Entry 1VFT (X-ray diffraction, 2.30 A resolution); this record covers chains A and B.

# Chain A
Protein: alanine racemase
Organism: Streptomyces lavendulae
Notes: EC 5.1.1.1
Reference sequence: Q65YW7 (Q65YW7_STRLA); residue numbers follow UniProt; this construct covers 1-378
Chain sequence (386 residues; row label = number of the first residue in the row):
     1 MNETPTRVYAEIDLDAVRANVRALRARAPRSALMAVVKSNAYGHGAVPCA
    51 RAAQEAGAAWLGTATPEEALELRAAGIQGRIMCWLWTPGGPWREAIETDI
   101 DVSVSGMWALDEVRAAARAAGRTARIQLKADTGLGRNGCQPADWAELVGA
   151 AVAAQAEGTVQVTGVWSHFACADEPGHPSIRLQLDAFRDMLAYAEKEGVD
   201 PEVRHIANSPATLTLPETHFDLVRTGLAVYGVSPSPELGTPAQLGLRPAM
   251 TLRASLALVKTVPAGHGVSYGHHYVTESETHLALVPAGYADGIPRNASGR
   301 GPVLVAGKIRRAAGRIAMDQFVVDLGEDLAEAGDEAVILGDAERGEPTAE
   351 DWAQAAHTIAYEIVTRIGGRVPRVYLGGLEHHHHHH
Not modelled in the structure: 1-3, 386
Modified / non-standard residues: Lys129 (lysine nz-carboxylic acid; KCX)
Residues lining bound ligands:
  - DCS (D-[3-hydroxy-2-methyl-5-phosphonooxymethyl-pyridin-4-ylmethyl]-N,O-cycloserylamide), molecule 1: Val36, Lys38, Tyr42, Trp84, Lys129, Arg136, Trp166, His168, Asn208, Ser209, Pro210, Arg224, Thr225, Gly226, Leu227, Tyr361
  - DCS, molecule 2: Tyr270, Ala317, Met318, Asp319, Gln320

# Chain B
Protein: alanine racemase
Organism: Streptomyces lavendulae
Notes: EC 5.1.1.1
Reference sequence: Q65YW7 (Q65YW7_STRLA); residues 1001-1378 here correspond to UniProt positions 1-378 (UniProt number = residue number - 1000)
Chain sequence (386 residues; each row starts with the number of its first residue):
  1001 MNETPTRVYAEIDLDAVRANVRALRARAPRSALMAVVKSNAYGHGAVPCA
  1051 RAAQEAGAAWLGTATPEEALELRAAGIQGRIMCWLWTPGGPWREAIETDI
  1101 DVSVSGMWALDEVRAAARAAGRTARIQLKADTGLGRNGCQPADWAELVGA
  1151 AVAAQAEGTVQVTGVWSHFACADEPGHPSIRLQLDAFRDMLAYAEKEGVD
  1201 PEVRHIANSPATLTLPETHFDLVRTGLAVYGVSPSPELGTPAQLGLRPAM
  1251 TLRASLALVKTVPAGHGVSYGHHYVTESETHLALVPAGYADGIPRNASGR
  1301 GPVLVAGKIRRAAGRIAMDQFVVDLGEDLAEAGDEAVILGDAERGEPTAE
  1351 DWAQAAHTIAYEIVTRIGGRVPRVYLGGLEHHHHHH
Not modelled in the structure: 1001-1004, 1385-1386
Modified / non-standard residues: Lys1129 (lysine nz-carboxylic acid; KCX)
Residues lining bound ligands:
  - DCS (D-[3-hydroxy-2-methyl-5-phosphonooxymethyl-pyridin-4-ylmethyl]-N,O-cycloserylamide), molecule 1: Val1036, Lys1038, Tyr1042, Trp1084, Lys1129, Arg1136, Trp1166, His1168, Asn1208, Ser1209, Pro1210, Arg1224, Thr1225, Gly1226, Leu1227, Tyr1361
  - DCS, molecule 2: Tyr1270, Tyr1289, Ala1317, Met1318, Asp1319

# How chain A and chain B interact
Residue-residue contacts (131; chain A residue first):
  Thr6(A) - Thr1087(B)  hydrogen bond (backbone-side chain)
  Thr6(A) - Gly1089(B)
  Arg7(A) - Thr1065(B)
  Arg7(A) - Thr1087(B)
  Lys38(A) - Met1318(B)
  Lys38(A) - Asp1319(B)  salt bridge
  Ser39(A) - Ala1290(B)
  Ser39(A) - Met1318(B)
  Ser39(A) - Asp1319(B)
  Ser39(A) - Arg1370(B)  hydrogen bond
  Tyr42(A) - Met1318(B)  hydrophobic
  Ala64(A) - Asp1319(B)
  Glu68(A) - Arg1370(B)  salt bridge
  Leu85(A) - Pro1286(B)  hydrophobic
  Leu85(A) - Asp1319(B)
  Leu85(A) - Gln1320(B)
  Trp86(A) - Ala1257(B)
  Thr87(A) - Thr1006(B)
  Thr87(A) - Arg1007(B)
  Thr87(A) - Ser1255(B)
  Thr87(A) - Ala1257(B)
  Thr87(A) - Pro1286(B)
  Pro88(A) - Thr1006(B)
  Pro88(A) - Leu1256(B)
  Pro88(A) - Ala1332(B)
  Pro88(A) - Gly1333(B)
  Trp108(A) - Ala1257(B)
  Trp108(A) - Ala1332(B)
  Asp131(A) - Lys1260(B)  salt bridge
  Asp131(A) - His1266(B)  salt bridge
  Gly133(A) - His1266(B)
  Gly133(A) - Gly1267(B)
  Gly133(A) - His1272(B)  hydrogen bond (backbone-side chain)
  Leu134(A) - Gly1267(B)
  Leu134(A) - Val1268(B)
  Leu134(A) - Ser1269(B)  hydrogen bond (backbone-backbone)
  Leu134(A) - Tyr1270(B)
  Gly135(A) - His1266(B)
  Gly135(A) - Gly1267(B)
  Arg136(A) - Lys1260(B)  hydrogen bond (backbone-side chain)
  Arg136(A) - Tyr1270(B)  hydrogen bond
  Arg136(A) - Leu1284(B)
  Arg136(A) - Gln1320(B)  hydrogen bond
  Asn137(A) - Leu1258(B)
  Asn137(A) - Lys1260(B)  hydrogen bond (backbone-side chain)
  Asn137(A) - Leu1284(B)
  Gly138(A) - Lys1260(B)  hydrogen bond (backbone-side chain)
  Gln140(A) - Thr1261(B)
  Gln140(A) - Val1262(B)
  Gln140(A) - Pro1263(B)
  Gln140(A) - His1266(B)
  His168(A) - Tyr1270(B)  hydrogen bond
  Phe169(A) - Tyr1270(B)
  Ala170(A) - Ser1269(B)
  Ala170(A) - Tyr1270(B)
  Ala170(A) - Gly1271(B)  hydrogen bond (backbone-backbone)
  Ala170(A) - His1272(B)
  Cys171(A) - Gly1271(B)
  Ser179(A) - His1272(B)
  Ser255(A) - Thr1087(B)
  Leu256(A) - Pro1088(B)
  Ala257(A) - Trp1086(B)
  Ala257(A) - Trp1108(B)  hydrogen bond (backbone-side chain)
  Leu258(A) - Trp1108(B)
  Leu258(A) - Asn1137(B)
  Leu258(A) - Gly1138(B)
  Lys260(A) - Asp1131(B)  salt bridge
  Lys260(A) - Arg1136(B)  hydrogen bond (side chain-backbone)
  Lys260(A) - Asn1137(B)  hydrogen bond (side chain-backbone)
  Lys260(A) - Gly1138(B)  hydrogen bond (side chain-backbone)
  Lys260(A) - Gln1140(B)
  Thr261(A) - Gln1140(B)
  Val262(A) - Gln1140(B)
  Pro263(A) - Gln1140(B)
  His266(A) - Gly1133(B)  hydrogen bond (side chain-backbone)
  His266(A) - Gly1135(B)
  His266(A) - Gln1140(B)
  Gly267(A) - Gly1133(B)
  Gly267(A) - Leu1134(B)
  Gly267(A) - Gly1135(B)
  Val268(A) - Leu1134(B)
  Ser269(A) - Leu1134(B)  hydrogen bond (backbone-backbone)
  Ser269(A) - Ala1170(B)
  Tyr270(A) - Leu1134(B)
  Tyr270(A) - Arg1136(B)  hydrogen bond
  Tyr270(A) - His1168(B)  hydrogen bond
  Tyr270(A) - Phe1169(B)
  Tyr270(A) - Ala1170(B)
  Gly271(A) - Ala1170(B)  hydrogen bond (backbone-backbone)
  Gly271(A) - Cys1171(B)
  His272(A) - Gly1133(B)
  His272(A) - Ala1170(B)
  Leu282(A) - Gly1135(B)
  Leu284(A) - Arg1136(B)
  Leu284(A) - Asn1137(B)
  Pro286(A) - Thr1087(B)
  Tyr289(A) - Tyr1361(B)
  Tyr289(A) - Glu1362(B)
  Tyr289(A) - Arg1366(B)  hydrogen bond (backbone-side chain)
  Ala290(A) - Ser1039(B)
  Ala290(A) - Thr1365(B)
  Pro294(A) - Arg1366(B)
  Arg295(A) - Thr1358(B)
  Arg295(A) - Ile1359(B)
  Arg295(A) - Glu1362(B)
  Ala317(A) - Arg1136(B)
  Met318(A) - Lys1038(B)  hydrogen bond
  Met318(A) - Ser1039(B)
  Met318(A) - Tyr1042(B)  hydrophobic
  Met318(A) - Thr1365(B)
  Asp319(A) - Lys1038(B)
  Asp319(A) - Ser1039(B)  hydrogen bond
  Gln320(A) - Leu1085(B)
  Gln320(A) - Arg1136(B)
  Ala332(A) - Pro1088(B)
  Ala332(A) - Trp1108(B)
  Gly333(A) - Pro1088(B)
  His357(A) - Asn1296(B)
  Thr358(A) - Arg1295(B)  hydrogen bond
  Ile359(A) - Tyr1289(B)
  Ile359(A) - Arg1295(B)
  Tyr361(A) - Tyr1289(B)
  Glu362(A) - Tyr1289(B)
  Glu362(A) - Arg1295(B)
  Thr365(A) - Ala1290(B)
  Thr365(A) - Met1318(B)
  Arg366(A) - Tyr1289(B)  hydrogen bond (side chain-backbone)
  Arg366(A) - Pro1294(B)
  Arg366(A) - Arg1366(B)
  Arg370(A) - Ser1039(B)  hydrogen bond
  Arg370(A) - Glu1068(B)  salt bridge
Also at the interface, not in a pair above, chain A (71 interface residues in all): Thr65, Gly89, Gly106, Lys129, Glu174, Gly292, Ile293, Asn296, Val322, Ala356
Also at the interface, not in a pair above, chain B (69 interface residues in all): Ala1064, Glu1067, Gly1090, Glu1174, Ser1179, Leu1282, Gly1292, Ala1317, Ala1356, His1357

# In short
The interface between chain A and chain B involves 71 residues on one side and 69 on the other, with 26
hydrogen bonds and 6 salt bridges. Polar contacts include Lys38(A)-Asp1319(B), Glu68(A)-Arg1370(B) and
Asp131(A)-Lys1260(B). Compound DCS is bound between chain A and chain B.
Chain A and chain B are both alanine racemase (Streptomyces lavendulae); the structure, Crystal structure of
L-cycloserine-bound form of alanine racemase from D-cycloserine-producing Streptomyces lavendulae, was
determined by X-ray diffraction (same publication as 1VFH and 1VFS).
